8KC7 - chains B and D of the 6 polymer chains in the assembly; structure by electron microscopy, 3.46 A resolution.

# Chain B
Name: Transcriptional regulatory protein SIN3
Organism: Saccharomyces cerevisiae (strain ATCC 204508 / S288c)
UniProtKB: P22579 (SIN3_YEAST); residues 215-1536 here = UniProt positions 215-1536
Sequence (1371 residues; each row starts with the number of its first residue):
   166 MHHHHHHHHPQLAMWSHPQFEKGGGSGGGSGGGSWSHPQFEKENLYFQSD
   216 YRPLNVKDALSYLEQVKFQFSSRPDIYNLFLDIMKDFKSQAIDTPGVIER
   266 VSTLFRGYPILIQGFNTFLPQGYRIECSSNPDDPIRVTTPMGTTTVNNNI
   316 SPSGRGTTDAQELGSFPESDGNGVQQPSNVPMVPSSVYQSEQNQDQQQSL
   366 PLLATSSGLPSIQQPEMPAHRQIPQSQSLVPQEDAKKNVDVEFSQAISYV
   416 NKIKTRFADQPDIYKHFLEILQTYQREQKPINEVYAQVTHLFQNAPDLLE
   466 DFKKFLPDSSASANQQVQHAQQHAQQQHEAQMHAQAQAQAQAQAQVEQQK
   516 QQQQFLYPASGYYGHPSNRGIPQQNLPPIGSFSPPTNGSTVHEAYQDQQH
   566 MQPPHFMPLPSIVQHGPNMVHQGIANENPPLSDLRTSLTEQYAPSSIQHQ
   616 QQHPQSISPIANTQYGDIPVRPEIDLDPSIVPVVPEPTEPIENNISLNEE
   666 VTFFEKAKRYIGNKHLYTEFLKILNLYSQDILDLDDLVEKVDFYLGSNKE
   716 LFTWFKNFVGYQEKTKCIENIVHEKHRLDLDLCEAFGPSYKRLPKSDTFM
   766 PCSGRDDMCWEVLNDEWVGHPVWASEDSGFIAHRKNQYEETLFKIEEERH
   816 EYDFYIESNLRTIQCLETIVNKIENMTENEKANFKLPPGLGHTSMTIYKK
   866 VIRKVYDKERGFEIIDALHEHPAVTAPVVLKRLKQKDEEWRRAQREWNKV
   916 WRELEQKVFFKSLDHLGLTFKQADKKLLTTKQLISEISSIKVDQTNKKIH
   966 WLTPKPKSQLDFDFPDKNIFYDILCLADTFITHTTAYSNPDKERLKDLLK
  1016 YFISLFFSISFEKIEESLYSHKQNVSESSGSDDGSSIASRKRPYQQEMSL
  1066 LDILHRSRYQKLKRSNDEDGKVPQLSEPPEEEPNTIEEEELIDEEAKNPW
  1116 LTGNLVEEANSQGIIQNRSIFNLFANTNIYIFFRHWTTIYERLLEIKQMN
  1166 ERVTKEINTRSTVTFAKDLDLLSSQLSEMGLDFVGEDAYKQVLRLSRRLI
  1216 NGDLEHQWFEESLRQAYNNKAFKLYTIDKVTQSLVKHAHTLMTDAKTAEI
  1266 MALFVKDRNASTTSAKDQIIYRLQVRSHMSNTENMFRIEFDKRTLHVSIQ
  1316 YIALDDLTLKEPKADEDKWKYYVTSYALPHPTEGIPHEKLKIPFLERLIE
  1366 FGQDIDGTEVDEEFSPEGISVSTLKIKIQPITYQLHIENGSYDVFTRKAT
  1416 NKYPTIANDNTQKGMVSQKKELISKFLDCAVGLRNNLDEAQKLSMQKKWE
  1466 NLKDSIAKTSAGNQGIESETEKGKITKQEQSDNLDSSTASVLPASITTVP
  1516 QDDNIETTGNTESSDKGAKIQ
Disordered / not traced: 166-660, 728-749, 1032-1134, 1325-1536
Differences from the reference sequence: initiating methionine (166); expression tag (167-214)
UniProt features mapped onto this chain:
  - modified residue: Thr303 (Phosphothreonine), Thr304 (Phosphothreonine), Ser316 (Phosphoserine), Ser1046 (Phosphoserine)

# Chain D
Name: Chromatin modification-related protein EAF3
Organism: Saccharomyces cerevisiae (strain ATCC 204508 / S288c)
UniProtKB: Q12432 (EAF3_YEAST); residues 1-401 here = UniProt positions 1-401
Sequence (401 residues; numbered 1 to 401; the number before each row is that of its first residue):
     1 MVDLEQEFALGGRCLAFHGPLMYEAKILKIWDPSSKMYTSIPNDKPGGSS
    51 QATKEIKPQKLGEDESIPEEIINGKCFFIHYQGWKSSWDEWVGYDRIRAY
   101 NEENIAMKKRLANEAKEAKKSLLEQQKKKKLSTSLGGPSNGGKRKGDSRS
   151 NASISKSTSQSFLTSSVSGRKSGRSSANSLHPGSSLRSSSDQNGNDDRRR
   201 SSSLSPNMLHHIAGYPTPKISLQIPIKLKSVLVDDWEYVTKDKKICRLPA
   251 DVTVEMVLNKYEHEVSQELESPGSQSQLSEYCAGLKLYFDKCLGNMLLYR
   301 LERLQYDELLKKSSKDQKPLVPIRIYGAIHLLRLISVLPELISSTTMDLQ
   351 SCQLLIKQTEDFLVWLLMHVDEYFNDKDPNRSDDALYVNTSSQYEGVALG
   401 M
Disordered / not traced: 1-219
UniProt features mapped onto this chain:
  - modified residue: Ser201 (Phosphoserine)

# How chain B and chain D interact
Pairs across the interface (23; chain B residue first):
  Phe751(B) with Asn380(D); Arg381(D)
  Lys756(B) with Asn380(D); Asn389(D); Thr390(D)
  Arg757(B) with Pro379(D), hydrogen bond (side chain-backbone); Asn380(D), hydrogen bond (backbone-side chain); Ser382(D), hydrogen bond (side chain-backbone); Asp383(D); Asn389(D), hydrogen bond (backbone-side chain)
  Leu758(B) with Asn389(D); Thr390(D); Ser391(D)
  Pro759(B) with Val388(D), hydrophobic; Asn389(D)
  Trp782(B) with Asn380(D)
  His785(B) with Ser392(D)
  Val787(B) with Glu395(D)
  Trp788(B) with Thr390(D); Ser391(D); Ser392(D); Glu395(D), hydrogen bond
  Asp792(B) with Lys243(D), salt bridge
Also at the interface, not in a pair above, chain D (13 interface residues in all): Asp242

# Overview
Chain B and chain D form an interface of 10 and 13 residues respectively; the contacts include 5 hydrogen
bonds and 1 salt bridge. Among the polar pairs are Asp792(B)-Lys243(D), Arg757(B)-Pro379(D) and
Arg757(B)-Asn380(D).
Chain B is Transcriptional regulatory protein SIN3 and chain D is Chromatin modification-related protein EAF3,
both from Saccharomyces cerevisiae (strain ATCC 204508 / S288c); the structure, Rpd3S histone deacetylase
complex, was determined by electron microscopy (same publication as 8KD2, 8KD3, 8KD4, 8KD5, 8KD6 and 8KD7).
